Entry 8JFR (X-ray diffraction, 3.10 A resolution); this record covers chains B and E of the 4 polymer chains in the assembly.

[Chain B]
Name: AcrIIA15
Organism: Staphylococcus delphini
Notes: fragment: N-terminal domain
Chain sequence (63 residues; row label = number of the first residue in the row; numbering starts at 0):
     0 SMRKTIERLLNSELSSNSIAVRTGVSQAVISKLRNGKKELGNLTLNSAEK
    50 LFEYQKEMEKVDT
Not modelled in the structure: 61-62
From the paper describing this entry:
  - binding site for the 19-nt DNA strand: Ser14, Ser15, Asn16, Ser25, Gln26, Ser30, Lys31, Asn34, Lys37
  - specificity-determining residues: Lys31
  - binding site for the 19-nt DNA strand (chain E): Thr43, Ser46

[Chain E]
Molecule: 19-nt DNA strand
Sequence (19 nucleotides; each row starts with the number of its first residue; numbers below 1 keep their minus sign (DA-11 is residue -11)):
   -11 ATTATGACAAATGTCATAG

[How chain B and chain E interact]
Pairs across the interface (15; chain B residue first):
  Ser14(B) with DT-10(E), hydrogen bond to the phosphate; DT-9(E), hydrogen bond to the phosphate
  Ser15(B) with DT-9(E), hydrogen bond to the phosphate
  Asn16(B) with DT-10(E), hydrogen bond to the phosphate; DT-9(E), hydrogen bond to the phosphate
  Ser17(B) with DT-10(E), phosphate contact
  Gln26(B) with DT-9(E), base contact; DA-8(E), hydrogen bond to the base
  Ala27(B) with DT-7(E), base contact; DG-6(E), base contact
  Ser30(B) with DA-8(E), hydrogen bond to the phosphate; DT-7(E), base contact
  Lys31(B) with DT-7(E), base contact; DG-6(E), hydrogen bond to the base
  Asn34(B) with DA-8(E), hydrogen bond to the phosphate
Also at the interface, not in a pair above, chain E (6 interface residues in all): DA-5

[Overview]
Chain B and chain E form an interface of 9 and 6 residues respectively, with 9 hydrogen bonds. Among the polar
pairs are Gln26(B)-DA-8(E), Lys31(B)-DG-6(E) and Ser14(B)-DT-10(E). From the paper: a binding site for the
19-nt DNA strand at Ser14(B), Ser15(B) and Asn16(B) among others; a binding site for the 19-nt DNA strand
(chain E) at Thr43(B) and Ser46(B).
Chain B is AcrIIA15 (Staphylococcus delphini) and chain E is a 19-nt DNA strand; the structure, N-terminal
domain of AcrIIA15 in complex with palindromic DNA substrate, was determined by X-ray diffraction together
with 8JFO, 8JFT, 8JFU and 8JG9 from the same study.
